7U5E - chains 1 and A of the 13 polymer chains in the assembly; structure by electron microscopy, 4.03 A resolution (low resolution: residue-level contacts below are approximate; hydrogen-bond / salt-bridge calls are withheld).

Chain 1:
Molecule: crRNA
Source organism: Aeromonas salmonicida
Sequence (60 nucleotides; row label = number of the first residue in the row):
     1 CCAAGAAAAG GACUGGAAGA AAUCAUCCAA GUUGGGGACU AUUUUCUGCC GUAUAGGCAG

Chain A:
Name: Cas8/5
Source organism: Aeromonas salmonicida
Sequence (704 residues; each row starts with the number of its first residue):
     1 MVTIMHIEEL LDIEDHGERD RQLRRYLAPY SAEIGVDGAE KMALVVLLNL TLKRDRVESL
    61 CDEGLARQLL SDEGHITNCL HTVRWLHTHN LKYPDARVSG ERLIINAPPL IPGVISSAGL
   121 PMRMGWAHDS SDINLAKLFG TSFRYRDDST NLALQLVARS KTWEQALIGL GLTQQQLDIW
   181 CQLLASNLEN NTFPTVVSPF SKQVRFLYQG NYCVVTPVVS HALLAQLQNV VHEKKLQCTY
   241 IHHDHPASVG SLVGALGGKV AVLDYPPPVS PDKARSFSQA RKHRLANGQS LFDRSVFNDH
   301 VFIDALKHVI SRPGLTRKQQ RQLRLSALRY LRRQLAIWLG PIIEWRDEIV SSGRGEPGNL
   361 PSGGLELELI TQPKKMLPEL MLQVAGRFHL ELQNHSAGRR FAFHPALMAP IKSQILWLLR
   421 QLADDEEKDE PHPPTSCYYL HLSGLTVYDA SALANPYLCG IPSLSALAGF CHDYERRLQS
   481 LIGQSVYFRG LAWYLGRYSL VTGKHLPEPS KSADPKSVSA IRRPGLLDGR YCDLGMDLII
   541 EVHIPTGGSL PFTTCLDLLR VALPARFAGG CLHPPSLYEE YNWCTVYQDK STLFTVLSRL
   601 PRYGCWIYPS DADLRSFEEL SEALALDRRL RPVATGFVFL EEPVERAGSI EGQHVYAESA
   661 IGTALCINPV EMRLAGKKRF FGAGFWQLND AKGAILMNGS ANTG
Disordered / not traced: 1-19, 270-438, 690-704

How chain 1 and chain A interact:
Residue-residue contacts (35):
  C1(1) / Arg-205(A)
  C1(1) / Phe-206(A)
  C1(1) / Tyr-212(A)
  C1(1) / His-472(A)
  C1(1) / Asp-473(A)
  C1(1) / Arg-476(A)
  C1(1) / Glu-651(A)
  C2(1) / Ala-466(A)
  C2(1) / Leu-467(A)
  C2(1) / Gly-469(A)
  C2(1) / Phe-470(A)
  C2(1) / Asp-473(A)
  C2(1) / Pro-564(A)
  C2(1) / Arg-566(A)
  C2(1) / Phe-567(A)
  C2(1) / Ala-568(A)
  C2(1) / Gly-569(A)
  A3(1) / Lys-202(A)
  A3(1) / Val-204(A)
  A3(1) / Pro-217(A)
  A3(1) / Ala-454(A)
  A3(1) / Asn-455(A)
  A3(1) / Pro-456(A)
  A3(1) / Ser-465(A)
  A3(1) / Ala-466(A)
  A3(1) / Ser-659(A)
  A4(1) / Lys-202(A)
  A4(1) / Gln-203(A)
  A4(1) / Arg-566(A)
  G5(1) / Arg-566(A)
  A7(1) / Leu-506(A)
  A7(1) / Pro-507(A)
  A7(1) / Glu-508(A)
  A8(1) / Glu-508(A)
  A9(1) / Leu-506(A)
Other interface residues (no listed pair), chain 1 (9 interface residues in all): A6
Other interface residues (no listed pair), chain A (31 interface residues in all): Ser-201, Val-219, Ile-650

In short:
9 residues of chain 1 face 31 of chain A across their interface.
Here chain 1 is crRNA and chain A is Cas8/5, both from Aeromonas salmonicida. Entry 7U5E (I-F3b Cascade-TniQ
partial R-loop complex) was determined by electron microscopy, deposited together with 7U5D.
